Entry 2Z82 (X-ray diffraction, 2.60 A resolution); this record covers chain A.

Chain A:
Name: Toll-like receptor 2, Variable lymphocyte receptor B
Organism: Mus musculus
Notes: fragment: TLR2, (Mouse), VLRB.61, (Inshore hagfish)
UniProtKB: chimeric construct of Q9QUN7, Q4G1L2: residues 27-506 from Q9QUN7 (TLR2_MOUSE) positions 27-506 (same numbers); residues 509-575 from Q4G1L2 positions 133-199 (UniProt number = residue number - 376)
Amino-acid sequence (549 residues; each row starts with the number of its first residue):
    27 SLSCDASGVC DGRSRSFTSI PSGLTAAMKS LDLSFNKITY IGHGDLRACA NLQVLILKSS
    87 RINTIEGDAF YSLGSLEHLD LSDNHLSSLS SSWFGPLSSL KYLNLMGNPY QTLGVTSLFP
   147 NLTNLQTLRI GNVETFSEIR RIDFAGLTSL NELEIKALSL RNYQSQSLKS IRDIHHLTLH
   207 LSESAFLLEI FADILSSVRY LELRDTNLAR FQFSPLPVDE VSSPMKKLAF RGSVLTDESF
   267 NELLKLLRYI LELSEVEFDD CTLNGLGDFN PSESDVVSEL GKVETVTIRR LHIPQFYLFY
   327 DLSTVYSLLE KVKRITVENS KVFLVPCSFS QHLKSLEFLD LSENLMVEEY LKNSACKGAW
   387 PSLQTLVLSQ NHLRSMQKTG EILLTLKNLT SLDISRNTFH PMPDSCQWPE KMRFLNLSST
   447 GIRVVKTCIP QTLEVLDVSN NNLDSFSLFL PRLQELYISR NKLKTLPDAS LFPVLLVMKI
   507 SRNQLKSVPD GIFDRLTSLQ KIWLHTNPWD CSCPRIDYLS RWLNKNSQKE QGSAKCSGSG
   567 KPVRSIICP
Sequence notes: linker (507-508)
Disulfide bonds: Cys30-Cys36, Cys353-Cys382, Cys432-Cys454, Cys537-Cys562, Cys539-Cys574
Covalent attachments: N-acetylglucosamine (NAG) linked to Asn147, Asn414, Asn442
Residues lining bound ligands: PDJ ((2R)-3-{[(2R)-2-amino-3-hydroxypropyl]thio}propane-1,2-diyl dihexadecanoate): Leu254, Leu261, Phe266, Leu270, Leu273, Val282, Phe284, Leu289, Leu306, Val312, Ile314, Leu317, Ile319, Phe322, Leu335, Val343, Ser346, Lys347, Val348, Phe349, Leu350, Pro352, Phe355
Curated features (UniProtKB/Swiss-Prot):
  - site: Phe349 (Interaction with bacterial lipopeptide)
  - glycosylation (N-linked (GlcNAc...) asparagine): Asn147, Asn414, Asn442

Overview:
Ligands of chain A: compound PDJ. Covalently linked N-acetylglucosamine: at Asn147, Asn414 and Asn442.
Chain A is Toll-like receptor 2, Variable lymphocyte receptor B (Mus musculus); the structure, Crystal
structure of the TLR1-TLR2 heterodimer induced by binding of a tri-acylated lipopeptide, was determined by
X-ray diffraction, deposited together with 2Z7X, 2Z81 and 2Z80.
